PDB entry 6Y50 | electron microscopy, 4.10 A resolution (low resolution: residue-level contacts below are approximate; hydrogen-bond / salt-bridge calls are withheld) | chains y and v of the 9 polymer chains in the assembly

Chain y:
Name: PHD finger-like domain-containing protein 5A
From: Homo sapiens
UniProt: Q7RTV0 (PHF5A_HUMAN); numbering as in UniProt (aligned over 1-110)
Chain sequence (110 residues; each row starts with the number of its first residue):
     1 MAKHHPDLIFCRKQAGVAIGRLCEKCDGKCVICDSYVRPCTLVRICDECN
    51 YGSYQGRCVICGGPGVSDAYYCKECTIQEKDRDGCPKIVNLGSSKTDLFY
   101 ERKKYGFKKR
Unresolved in the structure: 1-5, 99-110
Ion coordination: Zn2+ site 1: Cys11, Cys49; Zn2+ site 2 near Cys33 (its only coordinating residue here); Zn2+ site 3 near Cys61 (its only coordinating residue here)

Chain v:
Name: Splicing factor 3B subunit 3
From: Homo sapiens
UniProt: Q15393 (SF3B3_HUMAN); residue numbers follow UniProt; this construct covers 1-1217
Chain sequence (1217 residues; numbered 1 to 1217; the number before each row is that of its first residue):
     1 MFLYNLTLQRATGISFAIHGNFSGTKQQEIVVSRGKILELLRPDPNTGKV
    51 HTLLTVEVFGVIRSLMAFRLTGGTKDYIVVGSDSGRIVILEYQPSKNMFE
   101 KIHQETFGKSGCRRIVPGQFLAVDPKGRAVMISAIEKQKLVYILNRDAAA
   151 RLTISSPLEAHKANTLVYHVVGVDVGFENPMFACLEMDYEEADNDPTGEA
   201 AANTQQTLTFYELDLGLNHVVRKYSEPLEEHGNFLITVPGGSDGPSGVLI
   251 CSENYITYKNFGDQPDIRCPIPRRRNDLDDPERGMIFVCSATHKTKSMFF
   301 FLAQTEQGDIFKITLETDEDMVTEIRLKYFDTVPVAAAMCVLKTGFLFVA
   351 SEFGNHYLYQIAHLGDDDEEPEFSSAMPLEEGDTFFFQPRPLKNLVLVDE
   401 LDSLSPILFCQIADLANEDTPQLYVACGRGPRSSLRVLRHGLEVSEMAVS
   451 ELPGNPNAVWTVRRHIEDEFDAYIIVSFVNATLVLSIGETVEEVTDSGFL
   501 GTTPTLSCSLLGDDALVQVYPDGIRHIRADKRVNEWKTPGKKTIVKCAVN
   551 QRQVVIALTGGELVYFEMDPSGQLNEYTERKEMSADVVCMSLANVPPGEQ
   601 RSRFLAVGLVDNTVRIISLDPSDCLQPLSMQALPAQPESLCIVEMGGTEK
   651 QDELGERGSIGFLYLNIGLQNGVLLRTVLDPVTGDLSDTRTRYLGSRPVK
   701 LFRVRMQGQEAVLAMSSRSWLSYSYQSRFHLTPLSYETLEFASGFASEQC
   751 PEGIVAISTNTLRILALEKLGAVFNQVAFPLQYTPRKFVIHPESNNLIII
   801 ETDHNAYTEATKAQRKQQMAEEMVEAAGEDERELAAEMAAAFLNENLPES
   851 IFGAPKAGNGQWASVIRVMNPIQGNTLDLVQLEQNEAAFSVAVCRFSNTG
   901 EDWYVLVGVAKDLILNPRSVAGGFVYTYKLVNNGEKLEFLHKTPVEEVPA
   951 AIAPFQGRVLIGVGKLLRVYDLGKKKLLRKCENKHIANYISGIQTIGHRV
  1001 IVSDVQESFIWVRYKRNENQLIIFADDTYPRWVTTASLLDYDTVAGADKF
  1051 GNICVVRLPPNTNDEVDEDPTGNKALWDRGLLNGASQKAEVIMNYHVGET
  1101 VLSLQKTTLIPGGSESLVYTTLSGGIGILVPFTSHEDHDFFQHVEMHLRS
  1151 EHPPLCGRDHLSFRSYYFPVKNVIDGDLCEQFNSMEPNKQKNVSEELDRT
  1201 PPEVSKKLEDIRTRYAF
Unresolved in the structure: 381-382, 646-661, 692-694, 829-832, 1068-1082
Swiss-Prot annotation at these positions:
  - region: Glu105 to Gln119 (Interaction with PHF5A, SF3B1 and SF3B5), Asn145 to Tyr168 (Interaction with PHF5A, SF3B1 and SF3B5), Asp193 to His231 (Interaction with SF3B1 and SF3B5), Arg786 to His804 (Interaction with SF3B1 and SF3B5), Thr1028 to Lys1049 (Interaction with SF3B1), Thr1100 to Ser1123 (Interaction with SF3B5)
  - site: Gly284 (Interaction with SF3B5), Glu306 (Interaction with SF3B5), Glu352 (Interaction with SF3B5), Arg429 (Interaction with SF3B5), Asn916 (Interaction with SF3B5), Asn988 (Interaction with SF3B1), Lys1171 (Interaction with SF3B1)
  - modified residue: Ser156 (Phosphoserine), Thr1200 (Phosphothreonine)

Chain y / chain v interface:
Residue-residue contacts - 4 pairs, chain y then chain v:
  Ala15(y) with Pro157(v)
  Gly16(y) with Pro157(v)
  Arg82(y) with Gly108(v); Lys109(v)
Other interface residues (no listed pair), chain y (5 interface residues in all): Gln14, Val17
Other interface residues (no listed pair), chain v (10 interface residues in all): Ser84, Glu105, Thr106, Phe107, Ser110, Ile154, Ser156

In short:
Chain y and chain v form an interface of 5 and 10 residues respectively. The Zn2+ site 1 is built by Cys11(y)
and Cys49(y).
Chain y is PHD finger-like domain-containing protein 5A and chain v is Splicing factor 3B subunit 3, both from
Homo sapiens; the structure, 5'domain of human 17S U2 snRNP, was determined by electron microscopy.
